PDB entry 1AOD | X-ray diffraction, 2.60 A resolution | chain A

== Chain A ==
Molecule: Phosphatidylinositol-specific phospholipase C
Organism: Listeria monocytogenes
Notes: EC 3.1.4.10
UniProt: P34024 (PLC_LISMO); residues 7-295 here correspond to UniProt positions 29-317 (UniProt number = residue number + 22)
Sequence (289 residues; numbered 7 to 295; the number before each row is that of its first residue):
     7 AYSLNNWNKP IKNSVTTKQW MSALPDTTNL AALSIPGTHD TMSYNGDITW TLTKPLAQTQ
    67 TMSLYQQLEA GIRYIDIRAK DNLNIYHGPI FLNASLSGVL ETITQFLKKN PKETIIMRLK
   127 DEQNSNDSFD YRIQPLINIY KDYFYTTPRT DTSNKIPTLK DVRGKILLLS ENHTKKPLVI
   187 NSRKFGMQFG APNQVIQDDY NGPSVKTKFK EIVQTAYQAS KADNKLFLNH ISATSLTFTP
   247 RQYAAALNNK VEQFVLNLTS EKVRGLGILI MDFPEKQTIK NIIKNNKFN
Disordered / not traced: 7-20, 295
Ligand contacts: 1,2,3,4,5,6-hexahydroxy-cyclohexane (INS): His45, Arg84, Arg124, Lys126, Glu177, Asp204, Tyr206, His236
UniProt features mapped onto this chain:
  - active site: His45 (Proton acceptor), His93 (Proton donor)

== Summary ==
Bound to chain A: 1,2,3,4,5,6-hexahydroxy-cyclohexane. Curated annotation (UniProt) lists active-site residues
His45 and His93.
Chain A is Phosphatidylinositol-specific phospholipase C (Listeria monocytogenes); the structure,
Phosphatidylinositol-specific phospholipase C from listeria monocytogenes, was determined by X-ray diffraction
together with 2PLC from the same study.
